Entry 2W5N (X-ray diffraction, 1.85 A resolution); this record covers chain A.

[Chain A]
Protein: Alpha-L-arabinofuranosidase
Source organism: Gibberella zeae
Notes: EC 3.2.1.55
Sequence (367 residues; each row starts with the number of its first residue):
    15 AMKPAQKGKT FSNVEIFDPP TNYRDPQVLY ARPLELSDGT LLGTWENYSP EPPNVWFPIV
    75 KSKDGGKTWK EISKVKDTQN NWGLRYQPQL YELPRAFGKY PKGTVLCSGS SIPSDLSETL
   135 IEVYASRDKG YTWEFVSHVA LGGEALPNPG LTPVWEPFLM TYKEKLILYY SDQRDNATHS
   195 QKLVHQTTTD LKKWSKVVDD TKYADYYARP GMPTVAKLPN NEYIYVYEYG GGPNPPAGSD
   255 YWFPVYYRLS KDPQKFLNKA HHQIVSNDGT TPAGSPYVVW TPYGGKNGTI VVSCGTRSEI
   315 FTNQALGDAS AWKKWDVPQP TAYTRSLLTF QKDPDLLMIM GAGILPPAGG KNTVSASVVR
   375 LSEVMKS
Not modelled in the structure: 20-21
What the authors report for this chain:
  - mutagenesis - E170A, E242A: abolished catalytic activity on linear alpha-1,5-l-arabinan
  - mutagenesis - Y337A: decreased catalytic activity
  - mutagenesis - Y337A: abolished catalytic activity on trisaccharide

[Summary]
From the paper: E170A and E242A abolish catalytic activity on linear alpha-1,5-l-arabinan; Y337A reduces
catalytic activity.
Chain A is Alpha-L-arabinofuranosidase (Gibberella zeae); the structure, Native structure of the GH93
alpha-L-arabinofuranosidase of Fusarium graminearum, was determined by X-ray diffraction (same publication as
2W5O).
